PDB entry 7ALZ | X-ray diffraction, 1.67 A resolution | chains A and B

[Chain A (and B)]
Protein: Prephenate dehydratase
From: Komagataeibacter europaeus
Notes: EC 4.2.1.51; chain B of this document is another copy of the same molecule, construct and numbering; everything in this record applies to it too
UniProt: A0A0M0ELU2 (A0A0M0ELU2_KOMEU); residues 1-281 here = UniProt positions 1-281
Amino-acid sequence (281 residues; each row starts with the number of its first residue):
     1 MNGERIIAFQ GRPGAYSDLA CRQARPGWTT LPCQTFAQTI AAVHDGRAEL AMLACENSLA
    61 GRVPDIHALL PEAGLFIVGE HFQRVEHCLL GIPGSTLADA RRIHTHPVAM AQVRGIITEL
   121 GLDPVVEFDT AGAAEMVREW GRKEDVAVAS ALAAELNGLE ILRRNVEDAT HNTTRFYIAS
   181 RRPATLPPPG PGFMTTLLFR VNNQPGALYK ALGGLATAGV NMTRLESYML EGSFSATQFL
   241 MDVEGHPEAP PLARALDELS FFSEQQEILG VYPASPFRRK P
Not modelled in the structure: 1-2, 86-170
Modified / non-standard residues: Mse1, Mse110, Mse136 (selenomethionine); Mse52, Mse194, Mse222, Mse229, Mse241 (selenomethionine; parent Met)
Ligand contacts:
  - phenylalanine (PHE), molecule 1: Val201, Asn202, Asn203, Gln204, Pro205, Gly206, Ala207, Leu208, Ser227, Thr237, Phe239
  - phenylalanine (PHE), molecule 2: Val220, Asn221, Mse222, Thr223, Arg224, Leu225
Curated features (UniProtKB/Swiss-Prot):
  - binding site (L-phenylalanine): Ala207, Leu208, Asn221, Mse222
  - site: Thr174 (Essential for prephenate dehydratase activity)
  - mutagenesis: Arg25 (R25S: Affects dimerization. Loss of N-acyl-homoserine lactone acylase activity), Thr118 (T118S: Does not affect N-acyl-homoserine lactone acylase activity), Pro187 to Pro191 (Loss of N-acyl-homoserine lactone acylase activity), Phe261 (F261S: Loss of N-acyl-homoserine lactone acylase activity), Arg279 to Pro281 (Does not affect N-acyl-homoserine lactone acylase activity)
From the paper describing this entry:
  - mutagenesis - R25S, F261S: abolished catalytic activity
  - mutagenesis - T118V, R279DEL/K280DEL/P281DEL: unchanged catalytic activity

[Chain A / chain B interface]
Pairs across the interface - 81 pairs, chain A then chain B:
  Glu56(A) - Ser227(B)
  Glu56(A) - Mse229(B)
  Asn57(A) - Asp65(B)
  Asn57(A) - His67(B)
  Asn57(A) - Mse229(B)
  Ser58(A) - His67(B)  hydrogen bond (backbone-side chain)
  Ser58(A) - Mse229(B)
  Ser58(A) - Glu231(B)  hydrogen bond
  Leu59(A) - Ala68(B)
  Ala60(A) - Leu69(B)  hydrophobic
  Gly61(A) - Val63(B)
  Gly61(A) - Pro64(B)
  Gly61(A) - Asp65(B)  hydrogen bond (backbone-backbone)
  Arg62(A) - Arg62(B)
  Arg62(A) - Val63(B)
  Val63(A) - Gly61(B)
  Val63(A) - Arg62(B)
  Pro64(A) - Gly61(B)
  Asp65(A) - Asn57(B)
  Asp65(A) - Gly61(B)  hydrogen bond (backbone-backbone)
  His67(A) - Asn57(B)
  His67(A) - Ser58(B)  hydrogen bond (side chain-backbone)
  His67(A) - Leu59(B)
  Ala68(A) - Leu59(B)
  Leu69(A) - Ala60(B)  hydrophobic
  Phe82(A) - Mse229(B)
  Phe82(A) - Phe234(B)  hydrophobic
  Arg84(A) - Glu231(B)  salt bridge
  Arg84(A) - Gly232(B)
  His171(A) - Glu231(B)
  Asn172(A) - Glu231(B)
  Thr173(A) - Mse229(B)
  Thr173(A) - Glu231(B)  hydrogen bond
  Arg175(A) - Mse229(B)
  Asn203(A) - Asn221(B)  hydrogen bond
  Asn203(A) - Mse222(B)
  Gln204(A) - Asn221(B)  hydrogen bond (backbone-side chain)
  Pro205(A) - Gly219(B)
  Pro205(A) - Val220(B)
  Pro205(A) - Asn221(B)
  Gly206(A) - Ala216(B)
  Leu208(A) - Leu212(B)  hydrophobic
  Leu208(A) - Leu225(B)  hydrophobic
  Tyr209(A) - Tyr209(B)
  Tyr209(A) - Leu212(B)
  Tyr209(A) - Gly213(B)
  Tyr209(A) - Ala216(B)  hydrophobic
  Gly213(A) - Tyr209(B)
  Ala216(A) - Gly206(B)
  Ala216(A) - Tyr209(B)  hydrophobic
  Gly219(A) - Pro205(B)
  Val220(A) - Pro205(B)
  Asn221(A) - Asn203(B)  hydrogen bond
  Asn221(A) - Gln204(B)  hydrogen bond (side chain-backbone)
  Asn221(A) - Pro205(B)
  Mse222(A) - Asn203(B)
  Arg224(A) - Ser227(B)
  Leu225(A) - Leu208(B)  hydrophobic
  Leu225(A) - Leu225(B)
  Leu225(A) - Glu226(B)
  Leu225(A) - Ser227(B)  hydrogen bond (backbone-backbone)
  Glu226(A) - Leu225(B)
  Glu226(A) - Glu226(B)
  Ser227(A) - Glu56(B)
  Ser227(A) - Arg224(B)
  Ser227(A) - Leu225(B)  hydrogen bond (backbone-backbone)
  Mse229(A) - Glu56(B)
  Mse229(A) - Asn57(B)
  Mse229(A) - Ser58(B)
  Mse229(A) - Phe82(B)
  Mse229(A) - Thr173(B)
  Glu231(A) - Ser58(B)  hydrogen bond
  Glu231(A) - Arg84(B)  salt bridge
  Glu231(A) - His171(B)
  Glu231(A) - Asn172(B)
  Glu231(A) - Thr173(B)  hydrogen bond
  Phe234(A) - Phe82(B)  hydrophobic
  Phe234(A) - Phe277(B)
  Phe234(A) - Arg278(B)
  Phe277(A) - Phe234(B)  hydrophobic
  Arg278(A) - Phe234(B)
Interface residues without a listed pair, chain A (45 interface residues in all): Leu212, Thr223, Tyr228, Leu230, Gly232
Interface residues without a listed pair, chain B (46 interface residues in all): Gln10, Arg175, Thr223, Tyr228, Leu230

[In short]
45 residues of chain A face 46 of chain B across their interface, with 14 hydrogen bonds and 2 salt bridges.
Polar contacts include Arg84(A)-Glu231(B), Ser58(A)-His67(B) and Ser58(A)-Glu231(B). Bound to chain A:
phenylalanine. The paper reports that R25S and F261S of chain A abolish catalytic activity; T118V and
R279DEL/K280DEL/P281DEL of chain A leave catalytic activity unchanged.
Chain A and chain B are both Prephenate dehydratase (Komagataeibacter europaeus); the structure, GqqA- a novel
type of quorum quenching acylases, was determined by X-ray diffraction, deposited together with 7AM0.
